Entry 4YA9 (X-ray diffraction, 2.70 A resolution); this record covers chains H and Z of the 34 polymer chains in the assembly.

Chain H:
Protein: Proteasome subunit beta type-2
From: Saccharomyces cerevisiae (strain ATCC 204508 / S288c)
Notes: EC 3.4.25.1
UniProtKB: P25043 (PSB2_YEAST); residues 1-232 here correspond to UniProt positions 30-261 (UniProt number = residue number + 29)
Chain sequence (232 residues; numbered 1 to 232; the number before each row is that of its first residue):
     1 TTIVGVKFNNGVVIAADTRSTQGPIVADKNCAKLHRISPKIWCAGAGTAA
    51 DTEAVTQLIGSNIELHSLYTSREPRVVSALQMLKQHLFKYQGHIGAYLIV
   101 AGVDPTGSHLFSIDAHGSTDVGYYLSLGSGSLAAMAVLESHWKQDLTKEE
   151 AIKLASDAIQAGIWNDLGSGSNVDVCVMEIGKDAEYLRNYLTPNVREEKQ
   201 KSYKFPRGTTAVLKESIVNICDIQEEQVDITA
Not modelled in the structure: 223-232
Sequence notes: engineered mutation Asp-114 (His143 in P25043)
Curated features (UniProtKB/Swiss-Prot):
  - active site: Thr-1 (Nucleophile)

Chain Z:
Protein: Proteasome subunit beta type-6
From: Saccharomyces cerevisiae (strain ATCC 204508 / S288c)
Notes: EC 3.4.25.1
UniProtKB: P23724 (PSB6_YEAST); residues 1-222 here correspond to UniProt positions 20-241 (UniProt number = residue number + 19)
Chain sequence (222 residues; row label = number of the first residue in the row):
     1 QFNPYGDNGGTILGIAGEDFAVLAGDTRNITDYSINSRYEPKVFDCGDNI
    51 VMSANGFAADGDALVKRFKNSVKWYHFDHNDKKLSINSAARNIQHLLYGK
   101 RFFPYYVHTIIAGLDEDGKGAVYSFDPVGSYEREQCRAGGAAASLIMPFL
   151 DNQVNFKNQYEPGTNGKVKKPLKYLSVEEVIKLVRDSFTSATERHIQVGD
   201 GLEILIVTKDGVRKEFYELKRD

Interface between chain H and chain Z:
Contacting residue pairs (59):
  Arg-19(H) with Ile-196(Z); Asp-222(Z), salt bridge
  Gly-23(H) with Tyr-33(Z)
  Pro-24(H) with Arg-194(Z); His-195(Z); Ile-196(Z), hydrogen bond (backbone-backbone)
  Ile-25(H) with Arg-194(Z); His-195(Z)
  Val-26(H) with Glu-193(Z); Arg-194(Z), hydrogen bond (backbone-backbone); Ile-196(Z), hydrophobic
  Ala-27(H) with Arg-194(Z), hydrogen bond (backbone-side chain)
  Lys-29(H) with Glu-193(Z), salt bridge; Arg-194(Z)
  Ser-129(H) with Tyr-33(Z)
  Ile-163(H) with Asp-222(Z)
  Trp-164(H) with Ile-35(Z); Arg-38(Z), hydrogen bond (backbone-side chain); Arg-221(Z)
  Asn-165(H) with Tyr-33(Z); Arg-38(Z)
  Asp-166(H) with Tyr-33(Z); Asp-222(Z)
  Leu-167(H) with Arg-28(Z); Ile-30(Z), hydrophobic; Asp-32(Z); Tyr-33(Z), hydrogen bond (backbone-backbone); Ile-35(Z), hydrophobic; Ile-196(Z)
  Gly-168(H) with Tyr-33(Z)
  Ser-169(H) with Asp-222(Z)
  Gly-170(H) with Asp-222(Z)
  Ser-171(H) with Asp-222(Z), hydrogen bond (backbone-side chain)
  Asn-194(H) with Lys-220(Z), hydrogen bond (backbone-side chain); Asp-222(Z)
  Arg-196(H) with Thr-189(Z), hydrogen bond; Ser-190(Z), hydrogen bond; Glu-193(Z)
  Glu-197(H) with Arg-185(Z), salt bridge
  Lys-199(H) with Asp-186(Z)
  Gln-200(H) with Lys-182(Z); Arg-185(Z), hydrogen bond; Asp-186(Z), hydrogen bond (backbone-side chain)
  Lys-201(H) with Glu-179(Z); Asp-186(Z), hydrogen bond (backbone-side chain)
  Tyr-203(H) with Phe-149(Z), hydrophobic; Gln-153(Z); Leu-183(Z); Asp-186(Z), hydrogen bond
  Phe-205(H) with Asn-152(Z); Gln-153(Z); Gln-159(Z)
  Arg-207(H) with Pro-162(Z)
  Gly-208(H) with Pro-162(Z)
  Thr-209(H) with Asn-158(Z); Gln-159(Z); Tyr-160(Z), hydrogen bond (backbone-backbone)
  Ala-211(H) with Tyr-160(Z), hydrophobic; Gly-166(Z)
Also at the interface, not in a pair above, chain H (33 interface residues in all): Thr-21, Asp-28, Val-195, Pro-206
Also at the interface, not in a pair above, chain Z (32 interface residues in all): Ser-34, Leu-145, Glu-161, Glu-218

In short:
33 residues of chain H and 32 residues of chain Z are in contact, with 14 hydrogen bonds and 3 salt bridges.
Among the polar pairs are Arg-19(H)/Asp-222(Z), Lys-29(H)/Glu-193(Z) and Glu-197(H)/Arg-185(Z). Curated
annotation (UniProt) lists active-site residue Thr-1(H) on chain H.
Chain H is Proteasome subunit beta type-2 and chain Z is Proteasome subunit beta type-6, both from
Saccharomyces cerevisiae (strain ATCC 204508 / S288c); the structure, Yeast 20S proteasome beta2-H114D mutant
in complex with Ac-LAD-ep, was determined by X-ray diffraction together with 4Y69, 4Y6A, 4Y6V, 4Y6Z, 4Y70,
4Y74 and 34 further entries from the same study.
